Entry 4THN (X-ray diffraction, 2.50 A resolution); this record covers chains H and I of the 3 polymer chains in the assembly.

[Chain H]
Name: Alpha-thrombin
From: Homo sapiens
Notes: EC 3.4.21.5
UniProtKB: P00734 (THRB_HUMAN); the construct lacks a stretch of the UniProt sequence and is renumbered around it, so the offset changes along the chain: 16-36 = UniProt 364-384; 37-60 = UniProt 386-409; 61-77 = UniProt 419-435; 78-97 = UniProt 437-456; 7 more segments
Amino-acid sequence (259 residues; each row starts with the number of its first residue; note: 2 numbers in that range are skipped by the numbering (no residue carries them; nothing is unmodelled there); a row labelled like 60A-60I holds insertion residues (60A, then the next letters in order)):
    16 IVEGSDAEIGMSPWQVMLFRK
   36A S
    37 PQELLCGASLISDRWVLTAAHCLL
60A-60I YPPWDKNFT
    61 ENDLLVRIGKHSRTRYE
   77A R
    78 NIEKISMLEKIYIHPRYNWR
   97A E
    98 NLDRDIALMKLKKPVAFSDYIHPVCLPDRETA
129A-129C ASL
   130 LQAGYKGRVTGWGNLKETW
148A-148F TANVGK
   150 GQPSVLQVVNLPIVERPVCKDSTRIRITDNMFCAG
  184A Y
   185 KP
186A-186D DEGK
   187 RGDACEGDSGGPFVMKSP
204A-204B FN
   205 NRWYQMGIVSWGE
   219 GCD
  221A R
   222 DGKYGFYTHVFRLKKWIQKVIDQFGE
Disordered / not traced: 148A-148F
Disulfides: Cys-42/Cys-58, Cys-168/Cys-182, Cys-191/Cys-220
Covalent attachments: N-acetylglucosamine (NAG) linked to Asn-60G
Swiss-Prot annotation at these positions:
  - region: Ala-183 to Val-200 (High affinity receptor-binding region which is also known as the TP508 peptide)
  - active site (Charge relay system): His-57, Asp-102, Ser-195
  - glycosylation: Asn-60G (N-linked (GlcNAc...) (complex) asparagine)

[Chain I]
Name: Hirunorm IV
Amino-acid sequence (26 residues; row label = number of the first residue in the row):
     1 XRATDAGXPESHXGGDYEEIPAAYAE
Disordered / not traced: 4-15
Modified residues: CHG (cyclohexyl-glycine) at position 1, BAL (beta-alanine) at position 8, HMF (2-amino-4-phenyl-butyric acid) at position 13; Ala-3 (beta-(2-naphthyl)-alanine; NAL); Ala-6 (D-alanine; DAL); Ala-22, Ala-23 (alpha-aminoisobutyric acid; AIB); Ala-25 (2-amino-3-cyclohexyl-propionic acid; ALC); Glu-26 (D-glutamic acid; DGL)

[How chain H and chain I interact]
Contacting residue pairs (36; chain H residue first):
  Phe-34(H) with Tyr-17(I), hydrophobic
  Lys-36(H) with Ala-25(I)
  Gln-38(H) with Ile-20(I); Ala-25(I)
  Leu-40(H) with Tyr-17(I)
  His-57(H) with CHG_1(I), hydrogen bond (side chain-backbone)
  Tyr-60A(H) with CHG_1(I)
  Trp-60D(H) with CHG_1(I)
  Leu-65(H) with Ala-25(I)
  Arg-73(H) with Asp-16(I), salt bridge; Tyr-17(I), hydrogen bond
  Thr-74(H) with Asp-16(I); Tyr-17(I); Glu-18(I), hydrogen bond (backbone-backbone)
  Arg-75(H) with Glu-18(I), salt bridge
  Tyr-76(H) with Glu-18(I), hydrogen bond (backbone-side chain); Glu-19(I); Pro-21(I), hydrophobic; Tyr-24(I), hydrogen bond
  Ile-82(H) with Ile-20(I), hydrophobic
  Met-84(H) with Tyr-24(I)
  Leu-99(H) with CHG_1(I); Ala-3(I)
  Asp-189(H) with Arg-2(I), salt bridge
  Ala-190(H) with Arg-2(I)
  Cys-191(H) with Arg-2(I)
  Glu-192(H) with Arg-2(I), hydrogen bond (side chain-backbone)
  Ser-214(H) with CHG_1(I)
  Trp-215(H) with CHG_1(I); Ala-3(I)
  Gly-216(H) with CHG_1(I), hydrogen bond (backbone-backbone); Arg-2(I); Ala-3(I), hydrogen bond (backbone-backbone)
  Gly-219(H) with Arg-2(I), hydrogen bond (backbone-side chain)
  Cys-220(H) with Arg-2(I)
  Gly-226(H) with Arg-2(I)
Also at the interface, not in a pair above, chain H (29 interface residues in all): Arg-67, Gln-151, Ser-195, Glu-217
Also at the interface, not in a pair above, chain I (12 interface residues in all): Glu-26

[In short]
Chain H and chain I form an interface of 29 and 12 residues respectively; the contacts include 9 hydrogen
bonds and 3 salt bridges. Polar contacts include Arg-73(H)/Asp-16(I), Arg-75(H)/Glu-18(I) and
Asp-189(H)/Arg-2(I). Covalently linked N-acetylglucosamine: at Asn-60G(H). UniProt lists 3 active-site
residues on chain H.
Here chain H is Alpha-thrombin (Homo sapiens) and chain I is Hirunorm IV. Entry 4THN (The crystal structure of
alpha-thrombin-hirunorm IV complex reveals a novel specificity site recognition mode) was determined by X-ray
diffraction.
